4IRP - chain A; structure by X-ray diffraction, 2.10 A resolution.

== Chain A ==
Molecule: Beta-1,4-galactosyltransferase 7
From: Homo sapiens
Notes: EC 2.4.1.-, 2.4.1.133
UniProt: Q9UBV7 (B4GT7_HUMAN); residues 81-327 here = UniProt positions 81-327
Chain sequence (251 residues; row label = number of the first residue in the row):
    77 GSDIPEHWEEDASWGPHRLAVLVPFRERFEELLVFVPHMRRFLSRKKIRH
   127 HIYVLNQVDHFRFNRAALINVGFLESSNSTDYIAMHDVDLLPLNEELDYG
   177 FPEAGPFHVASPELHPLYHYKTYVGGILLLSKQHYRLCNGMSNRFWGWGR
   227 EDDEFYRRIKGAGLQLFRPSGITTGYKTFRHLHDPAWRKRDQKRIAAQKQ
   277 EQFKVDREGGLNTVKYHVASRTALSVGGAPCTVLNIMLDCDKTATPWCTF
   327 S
Disordered / not traced: 260-278
Construct notes: expression tag (77-80)
Disulfides: Cys316-Cys324
Bound ions: Mn2+: His257 (together with UDP)
Small-molecule neighbours: UDP (uridine-5'-diphosphate): Val99, Pro100, Phe101, Arg102, Arg104, Phe139, Arg141, His162, Asp163, Val164, Asp165, Tyr194, His257
Reported in the primary citation:
  - conformationally variable residues (order/disorder transition, side-chain flip): Glu227, Asp260 to Gln278
  - catalytic residues: Asp228 (proposed by the authors, not directly observed)
  - mutagenesis - D228N: abolished catalytic activity
  - mutagenesis - D165E (4-fold): decreased binding to UDP-galactose (citing earlier work)
  - mutagenesis - D165E (6-fold): decreased binding to 4-methylumbelliferone-beta-d-xylopyranoside (citing earlier work)
  - disease-associated variants - R270C: unchanged binding to UDP-galactose (citing earlier work)
  - disease-associated variants - R270C (6-fold): decreased binding to 4-nitrophenyl-beta-d-xylose (citing earlier work)

== In short ==
Bound to chain A: UDP. The paper reports the catalytic residue Asp228; D228N abolishes catalytic activity; 3
substitutions were tested in all.
Chain A is Beta-1,4-galactosyltransferase 7 (Homo sapiens); the structure, Crystal structure of catalytic
domain of human beta1,4-galactosyltransferase-7 in open conformation with manganses and UDP, was determined by
X-ray diffraction (same publication as 4IRQ, 4LW3, 4LW6 and 4M4K).
